Entry 4XO0 (X-ray diffraction, 1.70 A resolution); this record covers chains A and B of the 3 polymer chains in the assembly.

Chain A:
Molecule: reverse transcriptase
Source organism: Moloney murine leukemia virus (isolate Shinnick)
Notes: EC 2.7.7.49, 2.7.7.7, 3.1.26.4
UniProt: P03355 (POL_MLVMS); residues 24-278 here correspond to UniProt positions 683-937 (UniProt number = residue number + 659)
Sequence (259 residues; numbered 20 to 278; the number before each row is that of its first residue):
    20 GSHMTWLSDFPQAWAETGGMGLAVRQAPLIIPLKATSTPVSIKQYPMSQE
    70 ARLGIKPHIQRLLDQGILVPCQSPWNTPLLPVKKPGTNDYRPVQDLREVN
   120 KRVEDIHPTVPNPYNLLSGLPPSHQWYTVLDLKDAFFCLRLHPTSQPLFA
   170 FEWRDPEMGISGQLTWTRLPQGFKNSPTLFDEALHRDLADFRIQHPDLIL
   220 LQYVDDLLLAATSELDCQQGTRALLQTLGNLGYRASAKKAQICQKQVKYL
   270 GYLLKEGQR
Disordered / not traced: 20-23, 102-108
Sequence notes: expression tag (20-23)

Chain B:
Molecule: 8-nt DNA strand
Sequence (8 nucleotides; row label = number of the first residue in the row):
     1 CTTATXXT
Modified positions: 1WA (2-amino-8-(2-deoxy-5-O-phosphono-beta-D-erythro-pentofuranosyl)-4-hydroxy-1H-imidazo[1,2-a][1,3,5]triazine-5,8-diium) at position 6; 1WA (2-amino-8-(2-deoxy-5-O-phosphono-beta-D-erythro-pentofuranosyl)-4-hydroxy-1H-imidazo[1,2-a][1,3,5]triazine-5,8-diium) at position 7

Chain A / chain B interface:
Contacting residue pairs (8; chain A residue first):
  Tyr-64(A) / DC1(B)  sugar contact
  Tyr-64(A) / DT2(B)  sugar contact
  Leu-99(A) / DC1(B)  base contact
  Pro-100(A) / DC1(B)  sugar contact
  Val-101(A) / DC1(B)  base contact
  Arg-116(A) / DT2(B)  hydrogen bond to the base
  Arg-116(A) / DT3(B)  hydrogen bond to the sugar
  Lys-120(A) / DA4(B)  salt bridge to the phosphate

In short:
6 residues of chain A and 4 residues of chain B are in contact; the contacts include 2 hydrogen bonds and 1
salt bridge. Polar contacts include Arg-116(A)/DT2(B), Arg-116(A)/DT3(B) and Lys-120(A)/DA4(B).
Here chain A is reverse transcriptase (Moloney murine leukemia virus (isolate Shinnick)) and chain B is an
8-nt DNA strand. Entry 4XO0 (Crystal structure of 5'-CTTATPPTAZZATAAG in a host-guest complex) was determined
by X-ray diffraction together with 4XNO, 4XPC and 4XPE from the same study.
